PDB entry 6FSO | X-ray diffraction, 1.45 A resolution | chain A

Chain A:
Protein: Queuine tRNA-ribosyltransferase
From: Zymomonas mobilis subsp. mobilis (strain ATCC 31821 / ZM4 / CP4)
Notes: EC 2.4.2.29
UniProtKB: P28720 (TGT_ZYMMO); residues 10-384 here = UniProt positions 10-384
Sequence (375 residues; numbered 10 to 384; the number before each row is that of its first residue):
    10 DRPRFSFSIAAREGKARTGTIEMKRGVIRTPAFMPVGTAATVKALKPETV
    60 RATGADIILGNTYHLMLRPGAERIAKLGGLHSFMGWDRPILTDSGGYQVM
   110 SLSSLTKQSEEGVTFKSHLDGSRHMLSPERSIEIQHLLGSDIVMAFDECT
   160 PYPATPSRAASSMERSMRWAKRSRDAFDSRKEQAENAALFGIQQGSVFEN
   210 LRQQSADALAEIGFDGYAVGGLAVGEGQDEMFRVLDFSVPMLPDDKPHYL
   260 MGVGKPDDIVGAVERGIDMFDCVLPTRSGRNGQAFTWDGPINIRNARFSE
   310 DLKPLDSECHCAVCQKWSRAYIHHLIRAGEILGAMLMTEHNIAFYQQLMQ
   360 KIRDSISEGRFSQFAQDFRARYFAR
Disordered / not traced: 10, 111-115, 384
Differences from the reference sequence: conflict K312 (Thr in P28720)
Metal / ion sites: Zn2+: C318, C320, C323, H349
Small-molecule neighbours: methyl (F63; N-methyl-1-[5-(pyridin-3-yloxy)furan-2-yl]methanamine): M172, E173, M176, R177, Q213
Curated features (UniProtKB/Swiss-Prot):
  - region (RNA binding): G261 to D267, T285 to R289
  - active site: D102 (Proton acceptor), D280 (Nucleophile)
  - binding site (substrate): D102 to Y106, D156, Q203, G230
  - binding site (Zn(2+)): C318, C320, C323, H349
  - mutagenesis: S103 (S103A: Strongly reduces activity), D156 (D156A: Abolishes catalytic activity), D280 (D280N: Abolishes catalytic activity)
What the authors report for this chain:
  - binding site for methyl: E173, R177, Q213

In short:
Chain A binds methyl. C318, C320, C323 and H349 coordinate Zn2+. UniProt lists active-site residues D102 and
D280, 8 substrate-binding residues, 4 Zn2+-binding residues and 3 mutagenesis sites. From the paper: a binding
site for methyl at E173, R177 and Q213.
Chain A is Queuine tRNA-ribosyltransferase (Zymomonas mobilis subsp. mobilis (strain ATCC 31821 / ZM4 / CP4));
the structure, Crystal Structure of TGT in complex with methyl({[5-(pyridin-3-yloxy)furan-2-yl]methyl})amine,
was determined by X-ray diffraction, deposited together with 5V3C, 5N6F, 5UTI, 5UTJ and 5SW3.
